PDB entry 3MRF | X-ray diffraction, 2.30 A resolution | chains A and P of the 3 polymer chains in the assembly

[Chain A]
Name: HLA class I histocompatibility antigen, A-2 alpha chain
Source organism: Homo sapiens
Notes: fragment: HLA-A*0201 alpha chain, UNP resiude 25-300
UniProtKB: P01892 (1A02_HUMAN); residues 1-276 here correspond to UniProt positions 25-300 (UniProt number = residue number + 24)
Amino-acid sequence (293 residues; numbered 1 to 293; the number before each row is that of its first residue):
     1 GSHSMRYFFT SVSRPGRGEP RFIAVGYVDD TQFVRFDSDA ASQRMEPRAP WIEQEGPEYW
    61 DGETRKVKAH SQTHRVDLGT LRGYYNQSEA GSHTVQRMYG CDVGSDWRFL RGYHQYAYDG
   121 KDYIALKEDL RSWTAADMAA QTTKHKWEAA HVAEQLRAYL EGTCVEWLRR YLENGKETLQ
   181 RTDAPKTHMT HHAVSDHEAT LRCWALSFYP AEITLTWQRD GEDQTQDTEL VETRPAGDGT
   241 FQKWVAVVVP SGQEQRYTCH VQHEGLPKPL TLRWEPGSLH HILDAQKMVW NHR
Not modelled in the structure: 275-293
Disulfides: C101-C164, C203-C259
Construct notes: engineered mutation V245 (Ala269 in P01892); expression tag (277-293)

[Chain P]
Name: 9-meric peptide from mRNA export factor EB2
Notes: fragment: eb2 protein fragment (bmlf1 280-288)
UniProtKB: Q3KSU1 (EB2_EBVG); residues 1-9 here correspond to UniProt positions 300-308 (UniProt number = residue number + 299)
Amino-acid sequence (9 residues; each row starts with the number of its first residue):
     1 GLCPLVAML
Construct notes: engineered mutation P4 (Thr303 in Q3KSU1)

[Chain A / chain P interface]
Contacting residue pairs - 39 pairs, chain A then chain P:
  M5(A) - G1(P)
  Y7(A) - G1(P)  hydrogen bond (side chain-backbone)
  Y7(A) - L2(P)
  F9(A) - L2(P)  hydrophobic
  M45(A) - L2(P)  hydrophobic
  E63(A) - G1(P)
  E63(A) - L2(P)  hydrogen bond (side chain-backbone)
  K66(A) - L2(P)  hydrogen bond (side chain-backbone)
  K66(A) - P4(P)
  V67(A) - L2(P)  hydrophobic
  H70(A) - L2(P)
  H70(A) - C3(P)
  H70(A) - V6(P)
  T73(A) - V6(P)
  T73(A) - A7(P)
  T73(A) - M8(P)
  D77(A) - M8(P)
  D77(A) - L9(P)  hydrogen bond (side chain-backbone)
  L81(A) - L9(P)  hydrophobic
  Y84(A) - L9(P)  hydrogen bond (side chain-backbone)
  R97(A) - V6(P)
  R97(A) - A7(P)
  Y99(A) - L2(P)
  Y99(A) - C3(P)  hydrogen bond (side chain-backbone)
  Y116(A) - A7(P)
  Y116(A) - L9(P)  hydrophobic
  Y123(A) - L9(P)  hydrophobic
  T143(A) - L9(P)
  K146(A) - L9(P)  hydrogen bond (side chain-backbone)
  W147(A) - A7(P)
  W147(A) - M8(P)  hydrogen bond (side chain-backbone)
  W147(A) - L9(P)  hydrophobic
  V152(A) - A7(P)  hydrophobic
  Q155(A) - L5(P)
  Y159(A) - G1(P)  hydrogen bond (side chain-backbone)
  Y159(A) - L2(P)
  Y159(A) - C3(P)  hydrophobic
  W167(A) - G1(P)
  Y171(A) - G1(P)  hydrogen bond (side chain-backbone)
Also at the interface, not in a pair above, chain A (30 interface residues in all): Y59, A69, V76, T80, I124, L156

[In short]
The interface between chain A and chain P involves 30 residues on one side and 9 on the other, with 10
hydrogen bonds. Among the polar pairs are Y7(A)-G1(P), E63(A)-L2(P) and K66(A)-L2(P).
Chain A is HLA class I histocompatibility antigen, A-2 alpha chain (Homo sapiens) and chain P is 9-meric
peptide from mRNA export factor EB2; the structure, Crystal Structure of MHC class I HLA-A2 molecule complexed
with EBV bmlf1-280-288 nonapeptide T4P variant, was determined by X-ray diffraction.
